PDB entry 9IKZ | electron microscopy, 3.14 A resolution | chains A and C of the 9 polymer chains in the assembly

# Chain A
Name: RNA-directed RNA polymerase nsp12
Organism: Severe acute respiratory syndrome coronavirus 2
Notes: EC 2.7.7.48, 2.7.7.50
UniProt: P0DTD1 (R1AB_SARS2); residues 1-931 here correspond to UniProt positions 4393-5323 (UniProt number = residue number + 4392)
Amino-acid sequence (931 residues; numbered 1 to 931; the number before each row is that of its first residue):
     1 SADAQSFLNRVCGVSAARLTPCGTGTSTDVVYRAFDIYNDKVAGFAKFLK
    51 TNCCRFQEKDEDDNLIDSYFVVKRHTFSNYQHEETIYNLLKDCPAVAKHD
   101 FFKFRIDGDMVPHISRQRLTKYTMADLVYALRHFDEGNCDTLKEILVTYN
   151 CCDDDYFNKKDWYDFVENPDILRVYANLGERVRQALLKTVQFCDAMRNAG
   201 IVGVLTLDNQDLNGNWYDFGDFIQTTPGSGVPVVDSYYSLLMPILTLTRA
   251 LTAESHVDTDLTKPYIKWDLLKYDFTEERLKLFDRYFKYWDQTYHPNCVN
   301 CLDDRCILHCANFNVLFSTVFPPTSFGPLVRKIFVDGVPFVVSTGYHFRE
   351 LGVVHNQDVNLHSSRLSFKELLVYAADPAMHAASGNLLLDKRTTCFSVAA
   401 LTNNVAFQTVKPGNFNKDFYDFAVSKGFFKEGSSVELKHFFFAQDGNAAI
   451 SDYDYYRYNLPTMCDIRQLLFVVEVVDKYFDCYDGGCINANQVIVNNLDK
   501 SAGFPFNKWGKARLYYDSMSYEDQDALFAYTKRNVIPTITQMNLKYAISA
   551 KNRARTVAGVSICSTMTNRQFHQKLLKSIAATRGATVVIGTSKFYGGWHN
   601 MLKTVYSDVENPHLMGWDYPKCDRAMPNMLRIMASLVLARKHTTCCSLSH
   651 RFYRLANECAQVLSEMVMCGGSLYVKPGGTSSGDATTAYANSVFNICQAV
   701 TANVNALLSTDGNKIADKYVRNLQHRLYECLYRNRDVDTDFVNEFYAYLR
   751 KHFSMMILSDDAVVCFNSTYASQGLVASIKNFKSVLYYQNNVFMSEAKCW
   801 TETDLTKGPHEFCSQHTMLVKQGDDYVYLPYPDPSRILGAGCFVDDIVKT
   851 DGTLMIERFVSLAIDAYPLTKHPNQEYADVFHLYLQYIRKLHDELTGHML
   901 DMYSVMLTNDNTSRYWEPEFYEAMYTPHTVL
UniProt features mapped onto this chain:
  - region: Lys-545 to Arg-555 (Interaction with RMP Remdesivir), Thr-582 to Pro-620 (RdRp Palm N-ter)
  - active site: Ser-759, Asp-760, Asp-761
  - binding site (Mn(2+)): Asn-209, Asp-218
  - binding site (Zn(2+)): His-295, Cys-301, Cys-306, Cys-310, Cys-487, His-642, Cys-645, Cys-646
Metal / ion sites: Mg2+: Asn-209 (together with GDP); beryllium trifluoride ion: Asp-218 (together with GDP); Zn2+: His-295, Cys-301, Cys-306, Cys-310
Small-molecule neighbours: GDP (guanosine-5'-diphosphate): Val-31, Arg-33, Ala-34, Phe-35, Lys-50, Asn-52, Cys-53, Arg-55, Tyr-69, Val-71, Lys-73, Arg-116, Leu-119, Thr-120, Lys-121, Tyr-122, Thr-123, Asp-126, Asp-208, Asn-209, Asp-211, Tyr-217, Asp-218

# Chain C
Name: Non-structural protein 7
Organism: Severe acute respiratory syndrome coronavirus 2
UniProt: P0DTC1 (R1A_SARS2); residues 1-78 here correspond to UniProt positions 3860-3937 (UniProt number = residue number + 3859)
Amino-acid sequence (78 residues; row label = number of the first residue in the row):
     1 SKMSDVKCTSVVLLSVLQQLRVESSSKLWAQCVQLHNDILLAKDTTEAFE
    51 KMVSLLSVLLSMQGAVDINKLCEEMLDN

# How chain A and chain C interact
Pairs across the interface (14; chain A residue first):
  Thr-409(A) / Glu-23(C)  hydrogen bond
  Thr-409(A) / Trp-29(C)
  Lys-411(A) / Gln-18(C)
  Pro-412(A) / His-36(C)
  Gly-413(A) / Val-11(C)
  Phe-415(A) / Cys-8(C)  hydrophobic
  Tyr-420(A) / Ser-4(C)  hydrogen bond
  Tyr-420(A) / Asp-5(C)  hydrogen bond
  Phe-429(A) / Ser-1(C)  hydrogen bond (backbone-backbone)
  Phe-440(A) / Leu-40(C)
  Ala-443(A) / Val-33(C)
  Ala-443(A) / Asn-37(C)  hydrogen bond (backbone-side chain)
  Gln-444(A) / Trp-29(C)
  Asn-552(A) / Leu-41(C)
Other interface residues (no listed pair), chain A (16 interface residues in all): Glu-431, Phe-441, Phe-442, Asp-445, Phe-843
Other interface residues (no listed pair), chain C (17 interface residues in all): Lys-7, Val-12, Leu-14, Ser-15

# Overview
16 residues of chain A and 17 residues of chain C are in contact, with 5 hydrogen bonds. Polar contacts
include Thr-409(A)/Glu-23(C), Tyr-420(A)/Ser-4(C) and Tyr-420(A)/Asp-5(C). Chain A binds GDP.
Chain A is RNA-directed RNA polymerase nsp12 and chain C is Non-structural protein 7, both from Severe acute
respiratory syndrome coronavirus 2; the structure, SARS-CoV-2 E-RTC bound to pRNA-nsp9 and GDP-BeF3-, was
determined by electron microscopy.
